PDB entry 4M93 | X-ray diffraction, 2.09 A resolution | chains L and H

== Chain L ==
Molecule: S25-26 Fab (IgG1k) light chain
Organism: Mus musculus
Notes: antibody fragment or engineered binder
Chain sequence (219 residues; row label = number of the first residue in the row; a row labelled like 27A-27E holds insertion residues (27A, then the next letters in order)):
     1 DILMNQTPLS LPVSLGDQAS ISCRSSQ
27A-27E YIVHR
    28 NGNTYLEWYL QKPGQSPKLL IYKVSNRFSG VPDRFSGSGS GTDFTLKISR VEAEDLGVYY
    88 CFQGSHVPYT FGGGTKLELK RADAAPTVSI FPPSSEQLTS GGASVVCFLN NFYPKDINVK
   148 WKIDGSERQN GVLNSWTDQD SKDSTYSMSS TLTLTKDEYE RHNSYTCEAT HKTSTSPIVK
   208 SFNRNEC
Unresolved in the structure: 214
Disulfide bonds: Cys23-Cys88, Cys134-Cys194

== Chain H ==
Molecule: S25-26 Fab (IgG1k) heavy chain
Organism: Mus musculus
Notes: antibody fragment or engineered binder
Chain sequence (218 residues; each row starts with the number of its first residue; a row labelled like 82A-82C holds insertion residues (82A, then the next letters in order)):
     1 EVQLKESGPG LVQPSQSLSI TCTVSGFSLT TYGVHWVRQS PGKGLEWLGV IWSGGSTDYN
    61 AAFISRLSIS KDNSKSHVFF KM
82A-82C NSL
    83 QANDTAIYYC ARMRITTD
100A-100B WF
   101 AYWGQGTLVT VSAAKTTPPS VYPLAPGSAA QTNSMVTLGC LVKGYFPEPV TVTWNSGSLS
   161 SGVHTFPAVL QSDLYTLSSS VTVPSSTWPS ETVTCNVAHP ASSTKVDKKI VPR
Disulfide bonds: Cys22-Cys92, Cys140-Cys195
Covalent attachments: N-acetylglucosamine (NAG) linked to Asn85
Modified positions: Glu1 (pyroglutamic acid; PCA)

== Chain L / chain H interface ==
Contacting residue pairs - 85 pairs, chain L then chain H:
  Arg27E(L) - Arg96(H)
  Asn30(L) - Thr98(H)
  Tyr32(L) - Arg96(H)
  Tyr32(L) - Ile97(H)
  Tyr32(L) - Thr98(H)  hydrogen bond
  Glu34(L) - Met95(H)
  Glu34(L) - Arg96(H)  hydrogen bond (side chain-backbone)
  Glu34(L) - Ile97(H)  hydrogen bond (side chain-backbone)
  Tyr36(L) - Met95(H)
  Tyr36(L) - Trp103(H)
  Gln38(L) - Gln39(H)  hydrogen bond
  Gln38(L) - Tyr91(H)  hydrogen bond
  Ser43(L) - Tyr91(H)
  Ser43(L) - Gly104(H)  hydrogen bond (side chain-backbone)
  Ser43(L) - Gln105(H)
  Ser43(L) - Gly106(H)
  Pro44(L) - Tyr91(H)
  Pro44(L) - Trp103(H)  hydrophobic
  Leu46(L) - Ile97(H)  hydrophobic
  Leu46(L) - Ala101(H)  hydrophobic
  Tyr49(L) - Ile97(H)
  Tyr49(L) - Thr98(H)
  Tyr49(L) - Asp100(H)  hydrogen bond
  Lys50(L) - Ile97(H)
  Lys50(L) - Thr98(H)
  Arg54(L) - Asp100(H)
  Phe55(L) - Asp100(H)
  Phe55(L) - Ala101(H)
  Ser56(L) - Asp100(H)  hydrogen bond (side chain-backbone)
  Tyr87(L) - Gln39(H)  hydrogen bond
  Tyr87(L) - Leu45(H)  hydrophobic
  Phe89(L) - Met95(H)  hydrophobic
  Gly91(L) - Arg96(H)  hydrogen bond (backbone-side chain)
  Pro95(L) - Trp47(H)  hydrophobic
  Pro95(L) - Asn60(H)
  Tyr96(L) - Trp47(H)
  Tyr96(L) - Trp52(H)
  Tyr96(L) - Arg96(H)  hydrogen bond
  Phe98(L) - Val37(H)  hydrophobic
  Phe98(L) - Leu45(H)
  Phe98(L) - Met95(H)  hydrophobic
  Phe98(L) - Trp103(H)  hydrophobic
  Ser116(L) - Thr137(H)
  Phe118(L) - Leu124(H)
  Phe118(L) - Ala125(H)
  Phe118(L) - Pro126(H)
  Phe118(L) - Thr137(H)
  Pro119(L) - Gly127(H)
  Pro119(L) - Arg213(H)  hydrogen bond (backbone-side chain)
  Pro120(L) - Arg213(H)  hydrogen bond (backbone-side chain)
  Ser121(L) - Tyr122(H)
  Ser121(L) - Pro123(H)
  Glu123(L) - Tyr122(H)
  Glu123(L) - Pro123(H)
  Glu123(L) - Lys208(H)  salt bridge
  Gln124(L) - Tyr122(H)
  Gln124(L) - Lys143(H)
  Ser127(L) - Tyr122(H)
  Ser131(L) - Leu141(H)
  Ser131(L) - Lys143(H)
  Val133(L) - Leu124(H)  hydrophobic
  Phe135(L) - Phe166(H)  hydrophobic
  Phe135(L) - Ser178(H)
  Phe135(L) - Ser179(H)
  Phe135(L) - Ser180(H)
  Asn137(L) - His164(H)
  Asn137(L) - Phe166(H)
  Asn137(L) - Ser180(H)  hydrogen bond
  Asn138(L) - His164(H)  hydrogen bond
  Leu160(L) - Gln171(H)
  Asn161(L) - Val169(H)
  Ser162(L) - Phe166(H)
  Ser162(L) - Pro167(H)  hydrogen bond (side chain-backbone)
  Ser162(L) - Val169(H)
  Trp163(L) - Pro167(H)
  Thr164(L) - Phe166(H)
  Ser174(L) - His164(H)  hydrogen bond
  Ser174(L) - Phe166(H)
  Met175(L) - Phe166(H)
  Ser176(L) - Phe166(H)
  Ser176(L) - Ser178(H)
  Thr180(L) - Lys143(H)  hydrogen bond
  Thr180(L) - Gln171(H)  hydrogen bond
  Glu213(L) - Ser128(H)
  Glu213(L) - Ala129(H)
Also at the interface, not in a pair above, chain L (44 interface residues in all): Gln42
Also at the interface, not in a pair above, chain H (48 interface residues in all): His35, Glu46, Thr99, Trp100A, Phe100B, Tyr102, Leu138, Gly139, Thr165, Leu170

== Overview ==
44 residues of chain L face 48 of chain H across their interface; the contacts include 19 hydrogen bonds and 1
salt bridge. Polar pairs include Glu123(L)-Lys208(H), Tyr32(L)-Thr98(H) and Glu34(L)-Arg96(H). Covalently
linked N-acetylglucosamine: at Asn85(H).
Chain L is S25-26 Fab (IgG1k) light chain and chain H is S25-26 Fab (IgG1k) heavy chain, both from Mus
musculus; the structure, Unliganded 2 crystal structure of S25-26 Fab, was determined by X-ray diffraction,
deposited together with 4M7J, 4M7Z and 4MA1.
